Entry 6V1A (X-ray diffraction, 2.29 A resolution); this record covers chains B and C of the 5 polymer chains in the assembly.

# Chain B
Name: HLA class II histocompatibility antigen, DRB1-4 beta chain
Organism: Homo sapiens
UniProtKB: P13760 (2B14_HUMAN); residues 1-190 here correspond to UniProt positions 30-219 (UniProt number = residue number + 29)
Sequence (198 residues; numbered 1 to 198; the number before each row is that of its first residue):
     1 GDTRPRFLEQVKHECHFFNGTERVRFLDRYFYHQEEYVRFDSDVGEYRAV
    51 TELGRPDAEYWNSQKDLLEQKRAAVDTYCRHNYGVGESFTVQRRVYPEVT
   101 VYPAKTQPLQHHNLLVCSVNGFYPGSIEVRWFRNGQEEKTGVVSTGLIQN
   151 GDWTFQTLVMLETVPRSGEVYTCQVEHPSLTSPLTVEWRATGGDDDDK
Unresolved in the structure: 1, 107-115, 164-168, 189-198
Differences from the reference sequence: expression tag (191-198)
Cystine bridges: Cys-15/Cys-79, Cys-117/Cys-173
Covalent attachments: N-acetylglucosamine (NAG) linked to Asn-19

# Chain C
Name: Fibrinogen beta 74cit69-81
Sequence (13 residues; row label = number of the first residue in the row):
    69 GGYRARPAKAAAT
Modified residues: Arg-74 (citrulline; CIR)

# Interface between chain B and chain C
Contacting residue pairs - 28 pairs, chain B then chain C:
  His-13(B) / Arg-74(C)
  Phe-26(B) / Arg-74(C)
  Tyr-30(B) / Ala-76(C)
  Tyr-30(B) / Lys-77(C)  hydrogen bond (side chain-backbone)
  Tyr-47(B) / Lys-77(C)
  Pro-56(B) / Ala-80(C)
  Asp-57(B) / Ala-79(C)
  Asp-57(B) / Ala-80(C)  hydrogen bond (side chain-backbone)
  Tyr-60(B) / Ala-80(C)  hydrophobic
  Trp-61(B) / Lys-77(C)
  Trp-61(B) / Ala-78(C)  hydrogen bond (side chain-backbone)
  Gln-64(B) / Lys-77(C)  hydrogen bond
  Leu-67(B) / Lys-77(C)
  Gln-70(B) / Arg-74(C)
  Lys-71(B) / Arg-74(C)
  Ala-74(B) / Arg-74(C)
  Thr-77(B) / Arg-72(C)  hydrogen bond (backbone-side chain)
  Tyr-78(B) / Arg-72(C)
  Tyr-78(B) / Arg-74(C)
  His-81(B) / Gly-70(C)  hydrogen bond (side chain-backbone)
  His-81(B) / Arg-72(C)  hydrogen bond
  Asn-82(B) / Tyr-71(C)
  Asn-82(B) / Arg-72(C)  hydrogen bond (side chain-backbone)
  Val-85(B) / Gly-69(C)
  Val-85(B) / Gly-70(C)
  Val-85(B) / Tyr-71(C)  hydrophobic
  Gly-86(B) / Tyr-71(C)
  Phe-89(B) / Tyr-71(C)
Other interface residues (no listed pair), chain B (21 interface residues in all): Asp-28
Other interface residues (no listed pair), chain C (12 interface residues in all): Ala-73, Pro-75

# Overview
Chain B and chain C form an interface of 21 and 12 residues respectively; the contacts include 8 hydrogen
bonds. Polar contacts include Tyr-30(B)/Lys-77(C), Asp-57(B)/Ala-80(C) and Trp-61(B)/Ala-78(C).
N-acetylglucosamine is covalently linked to Asn-19(B).
Here chain B is HLA class II histocompatibility antigen, DRB1-4 beta chain (Homo sapiens) and chain C is
Fibrinogen beta 74cit69-81. Entry 6V1A (immune receptor complex) was determined by X-ray diffraction (same
publication as 6V0Y, 6V13, 6V15, 6V18 and 6V19).
